1UB4 - chains A and B of the 3 polymer chains in the assembly; structure by X-ray diffraction, 1.70 A resolution.

Chain A:
Name: MazF protein
Source organism: Escherichia coli
UniProtKB: P33645 (CHPA_ECOLI); residues 2-111 here = UniProt positions 2-111
Chain sequence (110 residues; each row starts with the number of its first residue):
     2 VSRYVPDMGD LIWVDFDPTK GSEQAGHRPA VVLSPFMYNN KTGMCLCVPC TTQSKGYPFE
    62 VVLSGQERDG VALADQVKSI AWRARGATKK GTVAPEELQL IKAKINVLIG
Not modelled in the structure: 20-26

Chain B:
Name: MazF protein
Source organism: Escherichia coli
UniProtKB: P33645 (CHPA_ECOLI); residues 202-311 here correspond to UniProt positions 2-111 (UniProt number = residue number - 200)
Chain sequence (110 residues; each row starts with the number of its first residue):
   202 VSRYVPDMGD LIWVDFDPTK GSEQAGHRPA VVLSPFMYNN KTGMCLCVPC TTQSKGYPFE
   262 VVLSGQERDG VALADQVKSI AWRARGATKK GTVAPEELQL IKAKINVLIG
Not modelled in the structure: 218-227

Chain A / chain B interface:
Contacting residue pairs (39):
  M9(A) with L309(B); I310(B)
  L34(A) with I310(B)
  P36(A) with L309(B)
  Y39(A) with F260(B), hydrophobic; D276(B), hydrogen bond; L309(B), hydrophobic
  T43(A) with Y258(B)
  M45(A) with Y258(B); D276(B); Q277(B)
  L47(A) with D276(B); L309(B), hydrophobic; I310(B), hydrophobic
  Y58(A) with Y239(B); T243(B)
  D76(A) with Y239(B), hydrogen bond; M245(B); L247(B)
  Q77(A) with M245(B); S280(B)
  V78(A) with L247(B); V278(B), hydrophobic; K279(B); S280(B), hydrogen bond (backbone-backbone)
  K79(A) with V278(B)
  S80(A) with D276(B); Q277(B); V278(B), hydrogen bond (backbone-backbone)
  K103(A) with I310(B), hydrogen bond (side chain-backbone)
  L109(A) with L234(B); S235(B); P236(B); Y239(B), hydrophobic; L247(B), hydrophobic
  I110(A) with L234(B), hydrophobic; L247(B), hydrophobic; K303(B)
  G111(A) with K303(B)
Interface residues without a listed pair, chain A (22 interface residues in all): S35, F60, I106, N107, V108
Interface residues without a listed pair, chain B (20 interface residues in all): I306, N307, G311

Overview:
The interface between chain A and chain B involves 22 residues on one side and 20 on the other, with 5
hydrogen bonds. Among the polar pairs are Y39(A)-D276(B), D76(A)-Y239(B) and K103(A)-I310(B).
Chain A and chain B are both MazF protein (Escherichia coli); the structure, crystal structure of MazEF
complex, was determined by X-ray diffraction.
